PDB entry 5SWS | X-ray diffraction, 2.86 A resolution | chains A and B of the 5 polymer chains in the assembly

# Chain A
Molecule: H-2 class I histocompatibility antigen, D-B alpha chain
Source organism: Mus musculus
Reference sequence: P01899 (HA11_MOUSE); residues 1-280 here correspond to UniProt positions 25-304 (UniProt number = residue number + 24)
Chain sequence (280 residues; numbered 1 to 280; the number before each row is that of its first residue):
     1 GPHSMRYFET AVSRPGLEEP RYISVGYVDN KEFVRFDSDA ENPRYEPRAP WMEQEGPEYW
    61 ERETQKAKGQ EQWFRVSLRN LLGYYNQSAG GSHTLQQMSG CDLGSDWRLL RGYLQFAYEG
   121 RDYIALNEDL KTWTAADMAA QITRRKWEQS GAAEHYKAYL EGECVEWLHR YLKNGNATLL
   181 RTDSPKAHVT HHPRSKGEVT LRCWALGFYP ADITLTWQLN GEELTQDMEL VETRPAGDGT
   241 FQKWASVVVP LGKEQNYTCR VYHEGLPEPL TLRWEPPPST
Unresolved in the structure: 223, 252-254, 278-280
Disulfide bonds: Cys203-Cys259
What the authors report for this chain:
  - mutagenesis - K146A (Tm 41 degC): decreased stability

# Chain B
Molecule: Beta-2-microglobulin
Source organism: Mus musculus
Reference sequence: P01887 (B2MG_MOUSE); residues 1-99 here correspond to UniProt positions 21-119 (UniProt number = residue number + 20)
Chain sequence (99 residues; row label = number of the first residue in the row):
     1 IQKTPQIQVY SRHPPENGKP NILNCYVTQF HPPHIEIQML KNGKKIPKVE MSDMSFSKDW
    61 SFYILAHTEF TPTETDTYAC RVKHASMAEP KTVYWDRDM
Unresolved in the structure: 1-2
Disulfide bonds: Cys25-Cys80

# Chain A / chain B interface
Pairs across the interface (51):
  Phe8(A) - Phe56(B)
  Phe8(A) - Ser57(B)
  Glu9(A) - Phe56(B)
  Thr10(A) - Phe56(B)
  Thr10(A) - Phe62(B)
  Val12(A) - Pro33(B)  hydrophobic
  Arg21(A) - Met54(B)
  Ile23(A) - Met54(B)  hydrophobic
  Tyr27(A) - Ser55(B)
  Tyr27(A) - Tyr63(B)
  Arg35(A) - Asp53(B)
  Arg35(A) - Met54(B)  hydrogen bond (side chain-backbone)
  Arg35(A) - Ser55(B)  hydrogen bond
  Arg48(A) - Asp53(B)  salt bridge
  Thr94(A) - His31(B)
  Gln96(A) - His31(B)  hydrogen bond
  Gln96(A) - Phe56(B)
  Gln96(A) - Trp60(B)  hydrogen bond (side chain-backbone)
  Gln96(A) - Phe62(B)
  Gln97(A) - Phe56(B)
  Met98(A) - Phe56(B)  hydrophobic
  Met98(A) - Lys58(B)
  Met98(A) - Trp60(B)  hydrophobic
  Gln115(A) - Trp60(B)
  Phe116(A) - Trp60(B)
  Ala117(A) - Trp60(B)  hydrophobic
  Glu119(A) - His31(B)
  Gly120(A) - His31(B)  hydrogen bond (backbone-side chain)
  Gly120(A) - Trp60(B)
  Asp122(A) - Trp60(B)  hydrogen bond
  His192(A) - Asp98(B)  salt bridge
  Arg202(A) - Asp98(B)  hydrogen bond (side chain-backbone)
  Arg202(A) - Met99(B)
  Trp204(A) - Asp98(B)
  Trp204(A) - Met99(B)
  Val231(A) - Gln8(B)
  Glu232(A) - Gln8(B)
  Thr233(A) - Tyr26(B)
  Arg234(A) - Gln8(B)
  Arg234(A) - Tyr10(B)
  Arg234(A) - Met99(B)  hydrogen bond (side chain-backbone)
  Pro235(A) - Tyr10(B)  hydrogen bond (backbone-side chain)
  Pro235(A) - Tyr26(B)
  Ala236(A) - Arg12(B)  hydrogen bond (backbone-side chain)
  Ala236(A) - Asn24(B)  hydrogen bond (backbone-side chain)
  Gly237(A) - Arg12(B)
  Asp238(A) - Arg12(B)
  Gln242(A) - Tyr10(B)
  Gln242(A) - Ser11(B)  hydrogen bond (side chain-backbone)
  Gln242(A) - Arg12(B)  hydrogen bond (side chain-backbone)
  Trp244(A) - Met99(B)  hydrogen bond (side chain-backbone)
Interface residues without a listed pair, chain A (35 interface residues in all): Arg6, Val25, Glu32
Interface residues without a listed pair, chain B (22 interface residues in all): Lys3, Pro32, Leu65

# Summary
Chain A and chain B form an interface of 35 and 22 residues respectively; the contacts include 14 hydrogen
bonds and 2 salt bridges. Polar contacts include Arg48(A)-Asp53(B), His192(A)-Asp98(B) and Arg35(A)-Met54(B).
The paper reports that K146A of chain A reduces stability.
Here chain A is H-2 class I histocompatibility antigen, D-B alpha chain and chain B is Beta-2-microglobulin,
both from Mus musculus. Entry 5SWS (Crystal Structure of NP2-B17 TCR-H2Db-NP complex) was determined by X-ray
diffraction together with 5SWZ from the same study.
